PDB entry 1NVI | X-ray diffraction, 1.90 A resolution | chains D and E

# Chain D
Protein: Molybdopterin converting factor subunit 1
Source organism: Escherichia coli
Notes: fragment: Molybdopterin Synthase - Small Subunit
UniProtKB: P30748 (MOAD_ECOLI); numbering as in UniProt (aligned over 1-81)
Sequence (81 residues; numbered 1 to 81; the number before each row is that of its first residue):
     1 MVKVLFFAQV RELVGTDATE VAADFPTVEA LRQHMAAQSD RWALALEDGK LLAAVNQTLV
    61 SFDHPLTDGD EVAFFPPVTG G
Construct notes: engineered mutation Val-2 (Ile in P30748)
UniProt features mapped onto this chain:
  - modified residue: Gly-81 (1-thioglycine)
  - cross-link: Gly-81 (Glycyl lysine isopeptide (Gly-Lys) (interchain with K-119 in MoaE))

# Chain E
Protein: Molybdopterin converting factor subunit 2
Source organism: Escherichia coli
Notes: fragment: Molybdopterin Synthase - Large Subunit
UniProtKB: P30749 (MOAE_ECOLI); residues 1-150 here correspond to UniProt positions 0-149 (UniProt number = residue number - 1)
Sequence (150 residues; row label = number of the first residue in the row):
     1 MAETKIVVGP QPFSVGEEYP WLAERDEDGA VVTFTGKVRN HNLGDSVNAL TLEHYPGMTE
    61 KALAEIVDEA RNRWPLGRVT VIHRIGELWP GDEIVFVGVT SAHRSSAFEA GQFIMDYLKT
   121 RAPFWKREAT PEGDRWVEAR ESDQQAAKRW
Not modelled in the structure: 1, 40-46

# How chain D and chain E interact
Pairs across the interface - 48 pairs, chain D then chain E:
  Leu-5(D) / Tyr-55(E)  hydrophobic
  Phe-7(D) / Glu-53(E)
  Phe-7(D) / His-54(E)
  Phe-7(D) / Tyr-55(E)  hydrophobic
  Phe-7(D) / Trp-125(E)  hydrophobic
  Ala-8(D) / Glu-53(E)  hydrogen bond (backbone-side chain)
  Ala-8(D) / Trp-125(E)  hydrophobic
  Ala-8(D) / Trp-136(E)  hydrophobic
  Gln-9(D) / Trp-136(E)
  Arg-11(D) / Glu-53(E)  salt bridge
  Arg-11(D) / Trp-136(E)
  Glu-12(D) / Trp-136(E)  hydrogen bond
  Ala-54(D) / Met-58(E)  hydrophobic
  Gln-57(D) / Tyr-55(E)
  Gln-57(D) / Gly-57(E)
  Gln-57(D) / Met-58(E)  hydrogen bond (side chain-backbone)
  Gln-57(D) / Lys-61(E)
  Thr-58(D) / Lys-61(E)
  Leu-59(D) / Met-58(E)
  Leu-59(D) / Arg-121(E)
  Glu-71(D) / Tyr-55(E)  hydrogen bond
  Ala-73(D) / Tyr-55(E)  hydrophobic
  Phe-75(D) / Trp-125(E)  hydrophobic
  Pro-76(D) / Trp-125(E)  hydrogen bond (backbone-side chain)
  Pro-77(D) / Trp-125(E)
  Pro-77(D) / Ala-139(E)  hydrophobic
  Val-78(D) / Lys-119(E)
  Val-78(D) / Thr-120(E)
  Val-78(D) / Arg-121(E)
  Val-78(D) / Ala-122(E)
  Val-78(D) / Pro-123(E)  hydrophobic
  Val-78(D) / Phe-124(E)
  Val-78(D) / Trp-125(E)
  Val-78(D) / Ala-139(E)
  Thr-79(D) / Phe-124(E)  hydrogen bond (backbone-backbone)
  Thr-79(D) / Trp-125(E)
  Thr-79(D) / Lys-126(E)  hydrogen bond (side chain-backbone)
  Thr-79(D) / Val-137(E)
  Thr-79(D) / Ala-139(E)
  Gly-80(D) / His-83(E)
  Gly-80(D) / Lys-119(E)  hydrogen bond (backbone-side chain)
  Gly-80(D) / Phe-124(E)
  Gly-81(D) / His-83(E)  hydrogen bond (backbone-side chain)
  Gly-81(D) / Ile-94(E)
  Gly-81(D) / Val-95(E)
  Gly-81(D) / Leu-118(E)
  Gly-81(D) / Lys-119(E)  hydrogen bond (backbone-side chain)
  Gly-81(D) / Lys-126(E)  hydrogen bond (backbone-side chain)
Interface residues without a listed pair, chain D (20 interface residues in all): Asn-56
Interface residues without a listed pair, chain E (25 interface residues in all): Pro-56, Met-115, Arg-127, Glu-138

# In short
20 residues of chain D and 25 residues of chain E are in contact, with 11 hydrogen bonds and 1 salt bridge.
Polar pairs include Arg-11(D)/Glu-53(E), Ala-8(D)/Glu-53(E) and Glu-12(D)/Trp-136(E).
Here chain D is Molybdopterin converting factor subunit 1 and chain E is Molybdopterin converting factor
subunit 2, both from Escherichia coli. Entry 1NVI (Orthorhombic Crystal Form of Molybdopterin Synthase) was
determined by X-ray diffraction, deposited together with 1NVJ.
